PDB entry 2KW3 | solution NMR | chains A and C of the 3 polymer chains in the assembly

[Chain A]
Protein: DNA-binding protein RFX5
Organism: Homo sapiens
UniProtKB: P48382 (RFX5_HUMAN); residue numbers follow UniProt; this construct covers 24-90
Sequence (68 residues; each row starts with the number of its first residue):
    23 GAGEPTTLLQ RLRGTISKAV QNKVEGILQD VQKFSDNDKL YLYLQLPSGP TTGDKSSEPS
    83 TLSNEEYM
Sequence notes: expression tag (23)
Curated features (UniProtKB/Swiss-Prot):
  - region: Leu62 to Leu66 (Leucine-rich region)

[Chain C]
Protein: Regulatory factor X-associated protein
Organism: Homo sapiens
UniProtKB: O00287 (RFXAP_HUMAN); numbering as in UniProt (aligned over 214-272)
Sequence (62 residues; each row starts with the number of its first residue):
   211 GHGTGSFGDR PARPTLLEQV LNQKRLSLLR SPEVVQFLQK QQQLLNQQVL EQRQQQFPGT
   271 SM
Sequence notes: expression tag (211-213)

[Chain A / chain C interface]
Residue-residue contacts (23):
  Val42(A) - Gln246(C)
  Val46(A) - Pro242(C)
  Val46(A) - Gln246(C)
  Glu47(A) - Arg240(C)
  Ile49(A) - Val230(C)
  Leu50(A) - Lys234(C)
  Leu50(A) - Ser237(C)
  Leu50(A) - Leu239(C)
  Asp58(A) - Lys234(C)
  Tyr63(A) - Ser216(C)
  Tyr65(A) - Leu227(C)
  Tyr65(A) - Leu231(C)
  Leu66(A) - Glu228(C)
  Leu66(A) - Leu231(C)
  Leu66(A) - Asn232(C)
  Ser82(A) - Gln262(C)
  Ser85(A) - Gln257(C)
  Asn86(A) - Gln257(C)
  Asn86(A) - Val259(C)
  Asn86(A) - Leu260(C)
  Asn86(A) - Glu261(C)
  Glu87(A) - Glu261(C)
  Glu87(A) - Gln262(C)
Other interface residues (no listed pair), chain A (20 interface residues in all): Gln43, Val53, Gln54, Leu62, Gln67, Leu68, Met90
Other interface residues (no listed pair), chain C (21 interface residues in all): Thr214, Asp219, Arg235, Gln258

[Overview]
20 residues of chain A face 21 of chain C across their interface.
Chain A is DNA-binding protein RFX5 and chain C is Regulatory factor X-associated protein, both from Homo
sapiens; the structure, Heterotrimeric interaction between RFX5 and RFXAP, was determined by solution NMR.
